Entry 9Q97 (electron microscopy, 4.60 A resolution (low resolution: residue-level contacts below are approximate; hydrogen-bond / salt-bridge calls are withheld)); this record covers chains 1 and 6 of the 14 polymer chains in the assembly.

# Chain 1 (and 6)
Molecule: Psp operon transcriptional activator
Source organism: Escherichia coli K-12
Notes: chain 6 of this document is another copy of the same molecule, construct and numbering; everything in this record applies to it too
UniProt: P37344 (PSPF_ECOLI); residues 1-259 here = UniProt positions 1-259
Amino-acid sequence (259 residues; row label = number of the first residue in the row):
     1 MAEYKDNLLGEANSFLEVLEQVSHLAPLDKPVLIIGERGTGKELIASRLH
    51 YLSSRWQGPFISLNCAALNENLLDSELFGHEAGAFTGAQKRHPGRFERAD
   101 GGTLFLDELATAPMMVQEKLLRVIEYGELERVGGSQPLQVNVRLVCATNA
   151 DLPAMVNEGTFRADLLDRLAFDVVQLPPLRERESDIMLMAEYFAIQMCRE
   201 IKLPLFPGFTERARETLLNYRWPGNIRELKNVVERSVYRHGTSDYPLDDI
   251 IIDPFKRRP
Disordered / not traced: 1-5, 83-87, 259 (chain 6: 1-2, 80-92, 132-139, 259)
Small-molecule neighbours: ADP (adenosine-5'-diphosphate): L8, L9, G10, R38, G39, T40, G41, E43, I226, R227
Curated features (UniProtKB/Swiss-Prot):
  - binding site (ATP): G36 to E43, A99 to E108
What the authors report for this chain:
  - catalytic residues: N64, D107, E108, R162, R168 (citing earlier work)

# Chain 1 / chain 6 interface
Contacting residue pairs (4):
  D74(1) with A67(6)
  F171(1) with N231(6); R235(6)
  Q175(1) with P254(6)
Other interface residues (no listed pair), chain 1 (9 interface residues in all): M115, K119, R122, D164, D167, D172
Other interface residues (no listed pair), chain 6 (9 interface residues in all): R38, C65, R227, E234, F255

# Overview
Chain 1 and chain 6 each contribute 9 residues to their interface. Chain 1 binds ADP. From UniProt: 18
ATP-binding residues on chain 1. The paper reports catalytic residues N64(1), D107(1) and E108(1) among
others.
Chain 1 and chain 6 are both Psp operon transcriptional activator (Escherichia coli K-12); the structure,
CryoEM structure of bacterial transcription intermediate complex mediated by activator PspF containing nifH
promoter DNA containing ..., was determined by electron microscopy together with 9Q91, 9Q92, 9Q93, 9Q94, 9Q95,
9Q96 and 9Q98 from the same study.
